6JCW - chains E and F of the 12 polymer chains in the assembly; structure by electron microscopy, 3.04 A resolution.

[Chain E (and F)]
Molecule: ketol-acid reductoisomerase
Organism: Saccharolobus solfataricus (strain ATCC 35092 / DSM 1617 / JCM 11322 / P2)
Notes: chain F of this document is another copy of the same molecule, construct and numbering; everything in this record applies to it too
UniProtKB: Q97YJ9 (ILVC2_SACS2); residues 1-333 here = UniProt positions 1-333
Chain sequence (333 residues; numbered 1 to 333; the number before each row is that of its first residue):
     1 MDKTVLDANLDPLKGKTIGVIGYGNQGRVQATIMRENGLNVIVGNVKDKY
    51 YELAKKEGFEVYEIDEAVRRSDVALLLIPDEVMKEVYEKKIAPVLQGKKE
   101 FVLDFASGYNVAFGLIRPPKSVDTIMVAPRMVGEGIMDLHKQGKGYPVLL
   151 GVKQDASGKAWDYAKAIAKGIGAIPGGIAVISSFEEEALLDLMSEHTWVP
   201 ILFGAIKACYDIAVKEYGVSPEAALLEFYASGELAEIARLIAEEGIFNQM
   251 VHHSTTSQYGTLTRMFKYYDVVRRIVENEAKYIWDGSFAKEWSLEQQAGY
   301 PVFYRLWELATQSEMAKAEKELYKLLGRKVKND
Disordered / not traced: 1-2, 329-333
Ion coordination: Mg2+: Glu227, Glu233

[How chain E and chain F interact]
Pairs across the interface (146; chain E residue first):
  Glu81(E) - Ser254(F)  hydrogen bond
  Glu81(E) - Thr256(F)  hydrogen bond
  Arg130(E) - Glu227(F)  salt bridge
  Arg130(E) - Ser231(F)  hydrogen bond (backbone-side chain)
  Pro147(E) - Leu226(F)  hydrophobic
  Ile178(E) - Leu322(F)  hydrophobic
  Ile178(E) - Leu326(F)  hydrophobic
  Val180(E) - Ala223(F)  hydrophobic
  Glu186(E) - Gly218(F)
  Glu186(E) - Val219(F)
  Leu189(E) - Tyr217(F)  hydrophobic
  Leu190(E) - Val219(F)  hydrophobic
  Leu190(E) - Ala223(F)
  Leu190(E) - Glu227(F)
  Leu190(E) - Phe228(F)  hydrophobic
  Ser194(E) - Glu227(F)  hydrogen bond
  Glu195(E) - Thr256(F)
  Glu195(E) - Ser257(F)  hydrogen bond
  Glu195(E) - Gly260(F)
  Glu195(E) - Thr261(F)
  Thr197(E) - Cys209(F)  hydrogen bond
  Trp198(E) - Phe228(F)
  Trp198(E) - Leu234(F)  hydrophobic
  Val199(E) - Thr261(F)
  Pro200(E) - Thr261(F)
  Pro200(E) - Arg264(F)
  Pro200(E) - Met265(F)
  Ile201(E) - Ile201(F)  hydrophobic
  Phe203(E) - Gln249(F)
  Phe203(E) - Met265(F)  hydrophobic
  Gly204(E) - Tyr269(F)
  Gly204(E) - Val272(F)
  Ala208(E) - Tyr269(F)  hydrophobic
  Cys209(E) - Thr197(F)  hydrogen bond
  Asp211(E) - Tyr269(F)
  Asp211(E) - Arg273(F)
  Ile212(E) - Arg273(F)
  Ile212(E) - Glu277(F)
  Tyr217(E) - Ala280(F)
  Tyr217(E) - Lys281(F)
  Tyr217(E) - Trp284(F)  hydrophobic
  Gly218(E) - Glu186(F)
  Val219(E) - Glu186(F)
  Val219(E) - Leu190(F)  hydrophobic
  Ala223(E) - Val180(F)  hydrophobic
  Ala223(E) - Leu190(F)
  Leu226(E) - Pro147(F)  hydrophobic
  Glu227(E) - Arg130(F)  salt bridge
  Glu227(E) - Leu190(F)
  Glu227(E) - Ser194(F)  hydrogen bond
  Phe228(E) - Leu190(F)  hydrophobic
  Phe228(E) - Trp198(F)
  Tyr229(E) - Ile241(F)  hydrophobic
  Ser231(E) - Arg130(F)
  Leu234(E) - Trp198(F)  hydrophobic
  Leu234(E) - Ala238(F)  hydrophobic
  Ala235(E) - Ala238(F)
  Ala235(E) - Arg239(F)
  Ala238(E) - Leu234(F)  hydrophobic
  Ala238(E) - Ala235(F)
  Arg239(E) - Ala235(F)
  Ile241(E) - Tyr229(F)  hydrophobic
  Ile241(E) - Tyr323(F)  hydrogen bond (backbone-side chain)
  Ala242(E) - Tyr323(F)  hydrogen bond (backbone-side chain)
  Ala242(E) - Arg328(F)  hydrogen bond (backbone-side chain)
  Glu243(E) - Tyr323(F)
  Glu244(E) - Tyr323(F)
  Gly245(E) - Glu319(F)
  Ile246(E) - Phe203(F)  hydrophobic
  Ile246(E) - Tyr229(F)  hydrophobic
  Ile246(E) - Met315(F)  hydrophobic
  Ile246(E) - Glu319(F)
  Phe247(E) - Trp307(F)
  Phe247(E) - Ala310(F)
  Gln249(E) - Phe203(F)
  Val251(E) - Trp307(F)  hydrophobic
  Ser254(E) - Glu81(F)  hydrogen bond
  Thr255(E) - Trp292(F)
  Thr255(E) - Phe303(F)
  Thr256(E) - Glu81(F)  hydrogen bond
  Thr256(E) - Glu195(F)
  Thr256(E) - Trp292(F)  hydrogen bond
  Ser257(E) - Glu195(F)  hydrogen bond
  Gln258(E) - Phe303(F)
  Gln258(E) - Trp307(F)  hydrogen bond
  Tyr259(E) - Glu291(F)  hydrogen bond
  Tyr259(E) - Trp292(F)  hydrophobic
  Tyr259(E) - Glu295(F)
  Gly260(E) - Glu195(F)
  Thr261(E) - Glu195(F)
  Thr261(E) - Val199(F)
  Thr261(E) - Pro200(F)
  Leu262(E) - Phe303(F)  hydrophobic
  Leu262(E) - Leu306(F)
  Leu262(E) - Trp307(F)
  Thr263(E) - Leu306(F)
  Arg264(E) - Pro200(F)
  Arg264(E) - Glu279(F)  salt bridge
  Arg264(E) - Tyr282(F)
  Arg264(E) - Glu291(F)  salt bridge
  Met265(E) - Pro200(F)
  Met265(E) - Phe203(F)  hydrophobic
  Phe266(E) - Leu306(F)  hydrophobic
  Lys267(E) - Glu279(F)
  Tyr268(E) - Ile275(F)
  Tyr268(E) - Glu279(F)  hydrogen bond
  Tyr269(E) - Gly204(F)
  Tyr269(E) - Ala208(F)  hydrophobic
  Tyr269(E) - Asp211(F)
  Val272(E) - Ile201(F)  hydrophobic
  Val272(E) - Gly204(F)
  Arg273(E) - Asp211(F)
  Arg273(E) - Ile212(F)
  Ile275(E) - Tyr268(F)
  Glu277(E) - Ile212(F)
  Glu279(E) - Arg264(F)  salt bridge
  Glu279(E) - Tyr268(F)  hydrogen bond
  Ala280(E) - Tyr217(F)
  Lys281(E) - Tyr217(F)
  Tyr282(E) - Arg264(F)
  Trp284(E) - Tyr217(F)  hydrophobic
  Glu291(E) - Tyr259(F)  hydrogen bond
  Glu291(E) - Arg264(F)  salt bridge
  Trp292(E) - Thr255(F)
  Trp292(E) - Thr256(F)  hydrogen bond
  Trp292(E) - Tyr259(F)  hydrophobic
  Glu295(E) - Tyr259(F)
  Phe303(E) - Thr255(F)
  Phe303(E) - Gln258(F)
  Phe303(E) - Leu262(F)  hydrophobic
  Leu306(E) - Leu262(F)
  Leu306(E) - Thr263(F)
  Leu306(E) - Phe266(F)  hydrophobic
  Trp307(E) - Phe247(F)
  Trp307(E) - Gln258(F)  hydrogen bond
  Trp307(E) - Leu262(F)
  Ala310(E) - Phe247(F)
  Met315(E) - Ile246(F)  hydrophobic
  Glu319(E) - Gly245(F)
  Glu319(E) - Ile246(F)  hydrogen bond (side chain-backbone)
  Leu322(E) - Ile178(F)  hydrophobic
  Tyr323(E) - Ile241(F)  hydrogen bond (side chain-backbone)
  Tyr323(E) - Ala242(F)  hydrogen bond (side chain-backbone)
  Tyr323(E) - Glu243(F)
  Leu326(E) - Ile178(F)  hydrophobic
  Arg328(E) - Ala242(F)  hydrogen bond (side chain-backbone)
Other interface residues (no listed pair), chain E (106 interface residues in all): Lys3, Val132, Glu134, Leu149, Ile181, Asp191, Met193, His196, Leu202, Ala205, Ile206, Lys207, Ala213, Ser220, Glu222, Gly232, Glu236, Met250, Val276, Phe288, Leu309, Thr311, Ser313, Ala316, Leu325
Other interface residues (no listed pair), chain F (107 interface residues in all): Lys3, Val132, Glu134, Leu149, Ile181, Leu189, Asp191, Met193, His196, Leu202, Ala205, Ile206, Lys207, Ala213, Glu216, Ser220, Glu222, Gly232, Glu236, Glu244, Met250, Val251, Lys267, Val276, Phe288, Leu309, Thr311, Ser313, Ala316, Leu325

[Summary]
The interface between chain E and chain F involves 106 residues on one side and 107 on the other; the contacts
include 26 hydrogen bonds and 6 salt bridges. Among the polar pairs are Arg130(E)-Glu227(F),
Arg264(E)-Glu279(F) and Arg264(E)-Glu291(F).
Chain E and chain F are both ketol-acid reductoisomerase (Saccharolobus solfataricus (strain ATCC 35092 / DSM
1617 / JCM 11322 / P2)); the structure, Cryo-EM Structure of Sulfolobus solfataricus ketol-acid
reductoisomerase (Sso-KARI) with Mg2+ at pH8.5, was determined by electron microscopy (same publication as
6JD2, 6JCV, 6JCZ and 6JD1).
